PDB entry 1PTO | X-ray diffraction, 3.50 A resolution | chains E and F of the 6 polymer chains in the assembly

[Chain E]
Molecule: Pertussis toxin (subunit S4)
Organism: Bordetella pertussis
UniProtKB: P04980 (TOX4_BORPE); residues 1-110 here correspond to UniProt positions 43-152 (UniProt number = residue number + 42)
Sequence (110 residues; row label = number of the first residue in the row):
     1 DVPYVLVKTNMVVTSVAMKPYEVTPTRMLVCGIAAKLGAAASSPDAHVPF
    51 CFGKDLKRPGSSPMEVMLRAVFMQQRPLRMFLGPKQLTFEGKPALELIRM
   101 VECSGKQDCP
Disulfide bonds: Cys31-Cys51, Cys103-Cys109

[Chain F]
Molecule: Pertussis toxin (subunit S5)
Organism: Bordetella pertussis
UniProtKB: P04981 (TOX5_BORPE); residues 2-99 here correspond to UniProt positions 36-133 (UniProt number = residue number + 34)
Sequence (98 residues; each row starts with the number of its first residue):
     2 LPTHLYKNFTVQELALKLKGKNQEFCLTAFMSGRSLVRACLSDAGHEHDT
    52 WFDTMLGFAISAYALKSRIALTVEDSPYPGTPGDLLELQICPLNGYCE
Disulfide bonds: Cys27-Cys41, Cys92-Cys98

[Chain E / chain F interface]
Contacting residue pairs (32; chain E residue first):
  Thr14(E) with Pro93(F)
  Ser15(E) with Gln90(F), hydrogen bond; Ile91(F), hydrogen bond (side chain-backbone); Cys92(F); Pro93(F)
  Val16(E) with Phe59(F); Gln90(F); Ile91(F), hydrogen bond (backbone-backbone)
  Ala17(E) with Phe59(F); Leu89(F); Gln90(F)
  Met18(E) with Met56(F), hydrophobic; Phe59(F), hydrophobic; Glu88(F); Leu89(F), hydrogen bond (backbone-backbone)
  Lys19(E) with Glu88(F), salt bridge
  Pro20(E) with Leu87(F)
  Met28(E) with Trp52(F)
  His47(E) with Glu99(F), salt bridge
  Lys54(E) with Thr55(F)
  Leu56(E) with His49(F); Asp50(F); Thr51(F), hydrogen bond (backbone-side chain); Trp52(F), hydrophobic
  Lys57(E) with His49(F); Thr51(F)
  Arg58(E) with Thr51(F)
  Phe72(E) with Ile91(F), hydrophobic; Leu94(F), hydrophobic
  Met73(E) with Leu66(F), hydrophobic
  Phe89(E) with Glu88(F); Gln90(F)
Interface residues without a listed pair, chain E (19 interface residues in all): Pro25, Glu65, Glu90

[Summary]
19 residues of chain E and 17 residues of chain F are in contact; the contacts include 5 hydrogen bonds and 2
salt bridges. Polar contacts include Lys19(E)-Glu88(F), His47(E)-Glu99(F) and Ser15(E)-Gln90(F).
Here chain E is Pertussis toxin (subunit S4) and chain F is Pertussis toxin (subunit S5), both from Bordetella
pertussis. Entry 1PTO (The structure of a pertussis toxin-sugar complex as a model for receptor binding) was
determined by X-ray diffraction.
